Entry 8HRT (X-ray diffraction, 1.99 A resolution); this record covers chains B and C of the 4 polymer chains in the assembly.

[Chain B (and C)]
Protein: Glyceraldehyde-3-phosphate dehydrogenase
From: Corynebacterium glutamicum
Notes: chain C of this document is another copy of the same molecule, construct and numbering; everything in this record applies to it too
UniProtKB: A0A8G0CHY2 (A0A8G0CHY2_CORGT); residue numbers follow UniProt; this construct covers 1-334
Chain sequence (342 residues; row label = number of the first residue in the row):
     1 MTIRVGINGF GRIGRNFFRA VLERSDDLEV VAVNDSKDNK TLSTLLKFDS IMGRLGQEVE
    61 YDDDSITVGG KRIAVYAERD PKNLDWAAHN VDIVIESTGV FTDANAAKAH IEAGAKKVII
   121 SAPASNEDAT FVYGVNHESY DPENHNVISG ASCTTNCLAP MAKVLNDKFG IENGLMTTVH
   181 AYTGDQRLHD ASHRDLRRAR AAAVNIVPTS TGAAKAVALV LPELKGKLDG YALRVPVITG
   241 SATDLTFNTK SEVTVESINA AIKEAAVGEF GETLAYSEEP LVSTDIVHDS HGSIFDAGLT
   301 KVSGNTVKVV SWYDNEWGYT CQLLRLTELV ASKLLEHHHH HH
Unresolved in the structure: 1, 338-342 (chain C: 1, 337-342)
Differences from the reference sequence: engineered mutation Ser36 (Leu in A0A8G0CHY2), Lys37 (Thr in A0A8G0CHY2), Val100 (Phe in A0A8G0CHY2), Ser192 (Pro in A0A8G0CHY2); expression tag (335-342)
Residues lining bound ligands: NADP (NAP; NADP nicotinamide-adenine-dinucleotide phosphate): Asn8, Gly9, Phe10, Gly11, Arg12, Ile13, Asn34, Asp35, Ser36, Lys37, Glu78, Arg79, Ser97, Thr98, Gly99, Val100, Phe101, Thr102, Ser121, Ala122, Cys153, Thr183, Asn315, Glu316, Tyr319

[Chain B / chain C interface]
Residue-residue contacts (94):
  Asn173(B) with Ser303(C), hydrogen bond; Gly304(C); Thr306(C)
  Leu175(B) with Lys301(C); Ser303(C); Thr306(C); Val307(C); Lys308(C)
  Met176(B) with Lys308(C)
  Thr177(B) with Asp244(C), hydrogen bond; Lys308(C), hydrogen bond
  Val179(B) with Val179(C), hydrophobic; Leu233(C), hydrophobic
  Leu196(B) with Pro280(C), hydrophobic
  Arg197(B) with Glu279(C); Pro280(C); Leu281(C), hydrogen bond (side chain-backbone); Val282(C); Asp296(C), salt bridge; Leu299(C)
  Arg200(B) with Val282(C); Thr284(C); Asp285(C), salt bridge
  Val204(B) with Val237(C); Ser283(C); Thr284(C)
  Asn205(B) with Val282(C); Ser283(C); Thr284(C), hydrogen bond
  Ile206(B) with Val179(C); Gly240(C); Val282(C); Ser283(C), hydrogen bond (backbone-side chain); Trp312(C)
  Pro208(B) with Leu281(C); Leu299(C), hydrophobic; Trp312(C), hydrophobic
  Gly226(B) with Ser303(C)
  Lys227(B) with Ser303(C), hydrogen bond (backbone-side chain)
  Asp229(B) with Lys301(C), salt bridge
  Gly230(B) with Lys301(C)
  Tyr231(B) with Asp244(C), hydrogen bond; Lys308(C); Val310(C)
  Leu233(B) with Val179(C), hydrophobic
  Pro236(B) with Pro236(C); Val237(C), hydrophobic
  Val237(B) with Val204(C); Ile206(C), hydrophobic; Pro236(C), hydrophobic
  Gly240(B) with Ile206(C)
  Asp244(B) with Thr177(C), hydrogen bond; Tyr231(C), hydrogen bond
  Thr246(B) with Thr246(C)
  Asn248(B) with Asn248(C); Thr306(C), hydrogen bond
  Glu279(B) with Arg197(C)
  Pro280(B) with Arg197(C)
  Leu281(B) with Arg197(C), hydrogen bond (backbone-side chain); Pro208(C)
  Val282(B) with Arg197(C); Arg200(C); Asn205(C); Ile206(C); Val207(C), hydrophobic
  Ser283(B) with Asn205(C); Ile206(C), hydrogen bond (side chain-backbone)
  Thr284(B) with Arg200(C), hydrogen bond; Val204(C); Asn205(C), hydrogen bond
  Asp285(B) with Arg200(C), salt bridge
  Asp296(B) with Arg197(C), salt bridge
  Leu299(B) with Arg197(C); Pro208(C), hydrophobic; Tyr231(C), hydrophobic
  Lys301(B) with Leu175(C); Asp229(C); Gly230(C)
  Ser303(B) with Asn173(C), hydrogen bond; Leu175(C); Gly226(C); Lys227(C), hydrogen bond (side chain-backbone)
  Gly304(B) with Asn173(C)
  Thr306(B) with Asn173(C); Leu175(C); Asn248(C), hydrogen bond
  Val307(B) with Leu175(C)
  Lys308(B) with Leu175(C); Met176(C); Thr177(C), hydrogen bond; Tyr231(C)
  Val310(B) with Tyr231(C)
  Trp312(B) with Ile206(C); Pro208(C), hydrophobic
Other interface residues (no listed pair), chain B (47 interface residues in all): Gly174, Ala203, Val207, Leu228, Val235, Gly298
Other interface residues (no listed pair), chain C (47 interface residues in all): Leu196, Ala203, Leu228, Val235, Gly298, Asn305

[In short]
The chain B/chain C interface involves 47 residues from each chain, with 19 hydrogen bonds and 5 salt bridges.
Polar contacts include Arg197(B)-Asp296(C), Arg200(B)-Asp285(C) and Asp229(B)-Lys301(C). Bound to chain B:
NADP.
Both chains are Glyceraldehyde-3-phosphate dehydrogenase (Corynebacterium glutamicum). Entry 8HRT (Crystal
structure of glyceraldehyde-3-phosphate dehydrogenase from Corynebacterium glutamicum ATCC13032
(L36S/T37K/F100V/P192S) in complex with NADP) was determined by X-ray diffraction together with 8HRO, 8HRP,
8HRQ, 8HRR and 8HRS from the same study.
